PDB entry 6PWK | X-ray diffraction, 2.61 A resolution | chains A and B

# Chain A (and B)
Molecule: GGDEF and EAL domain-containing protein
Organism: Vibrio cholerae O1 str. 2010EL-1786
Notes: chain B of this document is another copy of the same molecule, construct and numbering; everything in this record applies to it too
Reference sequence: A0A0H6T0A6 (A0A0H6T0A6_VIBCL); residues 221-636 here correspond to UniProt positions 119-534 (UniProt number = residue number - 102)
Amino-acid sequence (418 residues; row label = number of the first residue in the row):
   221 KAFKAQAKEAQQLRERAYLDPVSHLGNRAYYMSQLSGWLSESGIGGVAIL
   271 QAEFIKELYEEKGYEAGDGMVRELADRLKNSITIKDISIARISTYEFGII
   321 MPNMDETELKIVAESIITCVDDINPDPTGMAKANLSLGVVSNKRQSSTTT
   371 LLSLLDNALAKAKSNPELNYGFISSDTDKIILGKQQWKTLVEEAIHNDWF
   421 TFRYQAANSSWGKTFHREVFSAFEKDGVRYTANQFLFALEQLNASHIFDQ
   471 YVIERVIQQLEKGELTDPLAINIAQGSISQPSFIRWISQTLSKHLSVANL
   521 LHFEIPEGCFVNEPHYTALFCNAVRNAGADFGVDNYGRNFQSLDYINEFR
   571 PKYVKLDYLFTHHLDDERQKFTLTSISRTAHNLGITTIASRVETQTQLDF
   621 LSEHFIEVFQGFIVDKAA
Not modelled in the structure: 221, 346-353, 636-638 (chain B: 221, 345-353, 636-638)
Construct notes: expression tag (637-638)
Metal / ion sites: Mg2+: Glu438, Asn492, Glu524, Asp554 (together with c-di-GMP)
Ligand contacts:
  - c-di-GMP (C2E; 9,9'-[(2R,3R,3aS,5S,7aR,9R,10R,10aS,12S,14aR)-3,5,10,12-tetrahydroxy-5,12-dioxidooctahydro-2H,7H-difuro[3,2-d:3',2'-j][1,3,7,9,2,8]tetraoxadiphosphacyclododecine-2,9-diyl]bis(2-amino-1,9-dihydro-6H-purin-6-one)), molecule 1: Arg248, Ile269, Ile312, Ser313, Glu316, Thr369, Leu372, Ser373, Asp376, Leu379, Gly403, Lys404, Gln405
  - c-di-GMP (C2E), molecule 2: Arg423, Gln425, Glu438, Val439, Phe440, Ser441, Thr451, Ala452, Asn453, Leu456, Phe468, Asp469, Val472, Asn492, Ile493, Ala494, Glu524, Asp554, Arg611, Val612, Glu613, Gly631, Phe632
From the paper describing this entry:
  - self-association interface (contacts with another copy of this molecule): Leu233, Ala237
  - binding site for c-di-GMP: Arg248, Arg423
  - contacts within the chain: Asp240-Arg311 (salt bridge)

# How chain A and chain B interact
Residue-residue contacts (30; chain A residue first):
  Ala230(A) with Leu233(B)
  Leu233(A) with Arg234(B); Tyr238(B)
  Arg234(A) with Glu229(B), salt bridge; Leu233(B)
  Arg236(A) with Ala237(B); Ala249(B)
  Ala237(A) with Arg236(B); Ala237(B)
  Tyr238(A) with Arg236(B), hydrogen bond
  Ala249(A) with Arg236(B)
  Tyr284(A) with Gln405(B), hydrogen bond
  Gln405(A) with Tyr284(B)
  Pro501(A) with His535(B); Tyr536(B), hydrophobic
  Ser502(A) with His535(B)
  Arg505(A) with His535(B), hydrogen bond; Ala538(B); Leu539(B); Glu568(B), salt bridge
  Pro534(A) with Arg505(B)
  His535(A) with Pro501(B); Ser502(B); Arg505(B)
  Tyr536(A) with Pro501(B), hydrophobic; Tyr536(B), hydrogen bond
  Ala538(A) with Arg505(B)
  Leu539(A) with Pro501(B), hydrophobic; Arg505(B)
  Glu568(A) with Arg505(B), salt bridge
Interface residues without a listed pair, chain A (21 interface residues in all): Gln226, Ser499, Ile504
Interface residues without a listed pair, chain B (21 interface residues in all): Ala230, Ser499, Ile504, Pro534

# Overview
The chain A/chain B interface involves 21 residues from each chain; the contacts include 4 hydrogen bonds and
3 salt bridges. Among the polar pairs are Arg234(A)-Glu229(B), Arg505(A)-Glu568(B) and Tyr238(A)-Arg236(B).
Bound to chain A: c-di-GMP. From the paper: a binding site for c-di-GMP at Arg248(A) and Arg423(A); a
self-association interface involving Leu233(A) and Ala237(A).
Both chains are GGDEF and EAL domain-containing protein (Vibrio cholerae O1 str. 2010EL-1786). Entry 6PWK
(Vibrio cholerae LapD S helix-GGDEF-EAL (bound to c-di-GMP)) was determined by X-ray diffraction (same
publication as 6PWJ).
